PDB entry 8HWG | electron microscopy, 3.00 A resolution | chains A and S of the 7 polymer chains in the assembly

== Chain A ==
Molecule: Primase D5
Source organism: Monkeypox virus
Reference sequence: Q5IXS3 (Q5IXS3_MONPV); residues 1-785 here = UniProt positions 1-785
Sequence (785 residues; each row starts with the number of its first residue):
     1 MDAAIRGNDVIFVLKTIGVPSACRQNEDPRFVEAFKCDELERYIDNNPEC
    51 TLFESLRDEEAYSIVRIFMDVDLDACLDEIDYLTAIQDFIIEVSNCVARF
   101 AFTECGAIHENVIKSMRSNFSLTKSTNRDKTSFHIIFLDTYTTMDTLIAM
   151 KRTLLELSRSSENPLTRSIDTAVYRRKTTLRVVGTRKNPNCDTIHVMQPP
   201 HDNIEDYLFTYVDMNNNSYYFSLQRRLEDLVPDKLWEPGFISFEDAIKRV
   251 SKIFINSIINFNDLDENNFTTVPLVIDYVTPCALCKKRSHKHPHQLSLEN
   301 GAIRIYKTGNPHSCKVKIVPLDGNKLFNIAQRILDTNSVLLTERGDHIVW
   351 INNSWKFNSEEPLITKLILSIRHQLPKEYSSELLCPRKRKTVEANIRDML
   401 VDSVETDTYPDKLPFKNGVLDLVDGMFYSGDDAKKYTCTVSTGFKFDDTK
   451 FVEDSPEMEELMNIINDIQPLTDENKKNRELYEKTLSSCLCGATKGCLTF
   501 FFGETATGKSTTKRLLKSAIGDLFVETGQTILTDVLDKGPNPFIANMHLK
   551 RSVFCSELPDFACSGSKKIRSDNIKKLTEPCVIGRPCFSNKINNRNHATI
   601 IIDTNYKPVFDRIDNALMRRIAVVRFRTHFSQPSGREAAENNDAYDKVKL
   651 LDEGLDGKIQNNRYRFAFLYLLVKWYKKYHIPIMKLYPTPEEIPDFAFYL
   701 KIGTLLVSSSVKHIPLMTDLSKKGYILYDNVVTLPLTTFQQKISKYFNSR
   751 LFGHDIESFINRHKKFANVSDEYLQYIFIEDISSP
Not modelled in the structure: 1-322, 692-785
Ion coordination: Mg2+: Ser510 (together with ATP-gamma-S)
Ligand contacts: ATP-gamma-S (AGS; phosphothiophosphoric acid-adenylate ester): Ile464, Asp467, Ile468, Glu504, Thr505, Ala506, Thr507, Gly508, Lys509, Ser510, Thr511, Arg514, Asn605, Phe630, Leu650, Leu651, Asp652, Leu655, Asp656

== Chain S ==
Molecule: 6-nt DNA strand
Sequence (6 nucleotides; each row starts with the number of its first residue):
     1 TTTTTT

== Interface between chain A and chain S ==
Contacting residue pairs (6):
  Lys538(A) - DT2(S)  base contact
  Lys538(A) - DT3(S)  base contact
  Pro540(A) - DT6(S)  phosphate contact
  Arg585(A) - DT6(S)  salt bridge to the phosphate
  Cys587(A) - DT6(S)  phosphate contact
  Phe588(A) - DT6(S)  hydrogen bond to the phosphate
Also at the interface, not in a pair above, chain A (6 interface residues in all): Pro586
Also at the interface, not in a pair above, chain S (4 interface residues in all): DT5

== Overview ==
The interface between chain A and chain S involves 6 residues on one side and 4 on the other, with 1 hydrogen
bond and 1 salt bridge. Among the polar pairs are Phe588(A)-DT6(S) and Arg585(A)-DT6(S). Chain A binds
ATP-gamma-S.
Chain A is Primase D5 (Monkeypox virus) and chain S is a 6-nt DNA strand; the structure, D5 ATPrS-ADP-ssDNA
form, was determined by electron microscopy (same publication as 8HWA, 8HWB and 8HWF).
